Entry 8UW1 (electron microscopy, 2.88 A resolution); this record covers chains E and J of the 11 polymer chains in the assembly.

# Chain E
Name: Histone H3.2
From: Xenopus laevis
UniProtKB: P84233 (H32_XENLA); residues 0-135 here correspond to UniProt positions 1-136 (UniProt number = residue number + 1)
Chain sequence (136 residues; numbered 0 to 135; the number before each row is that of its first residue; numbering starts at 0):
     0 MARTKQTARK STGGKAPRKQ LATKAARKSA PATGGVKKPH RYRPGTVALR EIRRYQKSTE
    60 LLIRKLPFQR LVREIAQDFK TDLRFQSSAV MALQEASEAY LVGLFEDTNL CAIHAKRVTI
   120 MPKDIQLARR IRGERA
Not modelled in the structure: 0-44
UniProt features mapped onto this chain:
  - modified residue: Arg2 (Asymmetric dimethylarginine), Thr3 (Phosphothreonine), Lys4 (Allysine), Gln5 (5-glutamyl dopamine), Thr6 (Phosphothreonine), Arg8 (Citrulline), Lys9 (N6,N6,N6-trimethyllysine), Ser10 (ADP-ribosylserine), Thr11 (Phosphothreonine), Lys14 (N6-(2-hydroxyisobutyryl)lysine), Arg17 (Asymmetric dimethylarginine), Lys18 (N6-(2-hydroxyisobutyryl)lysine), Lys23 (N6-(2-hydroxyisobutyryl)lysine), Arg26 (Citrulline), Lys27 (N6,N6,N6-trimethyllysine), Ser28 (ADP-ribosylserine), Lys36 (N6,N6,N6-trimethyllysine), Lys37 (N6-methyllysine), Tyr41 (Phosphotyrosine), Lys56 (N6,N6,N6-trimethyllysine) and 8 more in UniProt
  - lipidation: Cys110 (S-palmitoyl cysteine)

# Chain J
Molecule: 146-nt DNA strand
From: Escherichia coli 'BL21-Gold(DE3)pLysS AG'
Sequence (146 nucleotides; each row starts with the number of its first residue):
     1 ATCGGATGTA TATATCTGAC ACGTGCCTGG AGACTAGGGA GTAATCCCCT TGGCGGTTAA
    61 AACGCGGGGG AGAATCCGTA CGTGCGTTTA AGCGGTGCTA GAGCTGTCTA CGACCAATTG
   121 AGCGGCCTCG GCACCGGGAT TCTCGA

# Chain E / chain J interface
Residue-residue contacts - 13 pairs, chain E then chain J:
  Thr45(E) with DT83(J), phosphate contact
  Val46(E) with DT83(J), hydrogen bond to the phosphate
  Ala47(E) with DT83(J), phosphate contact
  Arg49(E) with DG8(J), sugar contact; DT9(J), phosphate contact
  Arg63(E) with DA91(J), phosphate contact; DG92(J), salt bridge to the phosphate
  Lys64(E) with DG92(J), hydrogen bond to the phosphate
  Leu65(E) with DA91(J), phosphate contact; DG92(J), hydrogen bond to the phosphate
  Pro66(E) with DA91(J), phosphate contact
  Arg69(E) with DA91(J), salt bridge to the phosphate
  Arg83(E) with DG101(J), sugar contact
Interface residues without a listed pair, chain E (12 interface residues in all): Lys56, Lys115
Interface residues without a listed pair, chain J (10 interface residues in all): DA10, DA73, DG84, DA100

# Summary
Chain E and chain J form an interface of 12 and 10 residues respectively; the contacts include 3 hydrogen
bonds and 2 salt bridges. Polar contacts include Val46(E)-DT83(J), Lys64(E)-DG92(J) and Leu65(E)-DG92(J).
Chain E is Histone H3.2 (Xenopus laevis) and chain J is a 146-nt DNA strand (Escherichia coli
'BL21-Gold(DE3)pLysS AG'); the structure, Cryo-EM structure of DNMT3A1 UDR in complex with
H2AK119Ub-nucleosome, was determined by electron microscopy.
